8E76 - chains A and D of the 4 polymer chains in the assembly; structure by electron microscopy, 2.51 A resolution.

== Chain A (and D) ==
Protein: NADP-dependent malic enzyme, mitochondrial
Source organism: Homo sapiens
Notes: EC 1.1.1.40; chain D of this document is another copy of the same molecule, construct and numbering; everything in this record applies to it too
UniProtKB: Q16798 (MAON_HUMAN); residues -47 to 556 here correspond to UniProt positions 1-604 (UniProt number = residue number + 48)
Sequence (604 residues; each row starts with the number of its first residue; numbers below 1 keep their minus sign (Met-47 is residue -47)):
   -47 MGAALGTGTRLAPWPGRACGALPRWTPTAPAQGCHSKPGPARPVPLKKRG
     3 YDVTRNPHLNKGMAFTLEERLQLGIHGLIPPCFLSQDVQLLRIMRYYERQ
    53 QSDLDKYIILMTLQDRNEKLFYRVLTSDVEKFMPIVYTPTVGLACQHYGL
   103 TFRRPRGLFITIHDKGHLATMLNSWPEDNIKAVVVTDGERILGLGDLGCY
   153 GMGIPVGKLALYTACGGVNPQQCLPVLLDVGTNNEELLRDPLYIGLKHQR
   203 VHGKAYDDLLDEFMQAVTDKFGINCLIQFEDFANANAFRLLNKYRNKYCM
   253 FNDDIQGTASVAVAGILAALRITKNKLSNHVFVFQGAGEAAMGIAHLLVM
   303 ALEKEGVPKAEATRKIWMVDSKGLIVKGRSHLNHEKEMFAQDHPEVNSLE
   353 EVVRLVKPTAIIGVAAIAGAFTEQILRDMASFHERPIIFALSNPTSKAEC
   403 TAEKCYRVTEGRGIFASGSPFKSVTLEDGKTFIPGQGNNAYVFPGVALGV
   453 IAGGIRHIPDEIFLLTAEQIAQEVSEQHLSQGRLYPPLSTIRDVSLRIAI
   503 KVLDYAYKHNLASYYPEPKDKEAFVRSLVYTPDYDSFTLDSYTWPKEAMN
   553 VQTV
Unresolved in the structure: -47 to 0, 326-359, 368-383
Swiss-Prot annotation at these positions:
  - active site: Tyr89 (Proton donor), Lys160 (Proton acceptor)
  - binding site (NAD(+)): Arg142, Asp256, Asn395
  - binding site (a divalent metal cation): Glu232, Asp233, Asp256
  - site: Asp256 (Important for activity)
  - modified residue: Ser323 (Phosphoserine)

== How chain A and chain D interact ==
Residue-residue contacts (90):
  Tyr3(A) - Arg106(D)  hydrogen bond
  Tyr3(A) - Pro128(D)  hydrophobic
  Arg7(A) - Arg7(D)  hydrogen bond (backbone-side chain)
  Arg7(A) - Pro9(D)
  Arg7(A) - Asp67(D)
  Arg7(A) - Arg106(D)
  Pro9(A) - Arg7(D)
  Met15(A) - Phe104(D)  hydrophobic
  Met15(A) - Ile196(D)  hydrophobic
  Gly26(A) - Ser126(D)  hydrogen bond (backbone-side chain)
  Ile27(A) - Ser126(D)
  His28(A) - Asp116(D)  salt bridge
  His28(A) - Met123(D)
  His28(A) - Ser126(D)  hydrogen bond (backbone-side chain)
  Gly29(A) - Gly109(D)
  Gly29(A) - Leu110(D)
  Gly29(A) - Phe111(D)  hydrogen bond (backbone-backbone)
  Gly29(A) - Met123(D)
  Leu30(A) - Pro107(D)
  Leu30(A) - Leu110(D)  hydrophobic
  Leu30(A) - Ser126(D)
  Leu30(A) - Trp127(D)  hydrophobic
  Ile31(A) - Phe111(D)
  Pro32(A) - Phe104(D)  hydrophobic
  Pro32(A) - Phe111(D)
  Pro32(A) - Ile196(D)
  Pro33(A) - Phe111(D)
  Pro33(A) - Thr113(D)
  Pro33(A) - Cys151(D)
  Pro33(A) - Asp181(D)
  Pro33(A) - Ile196(D)
  Pro33(A) - Leu198(D)
  Cys34(A) - Ile196(D)
  Arg44(A) - Gly101(D)  hydrogen bond (side chain-backbone)
  Arg44(A) - Phe104(D)
  Arg44(A) - Leu194(D)  hydrogen bond (side chain-backbone)
  Arg44(A) - Ile196(D)
  Arg47(A) - Pro193(D)
  Arg47(A) - Leu194(D)
  Tyr48(A) - Ile60(D)
  Tyr48(A) - Leu102(D)
  Tyr48(A) - Arg105(D)  hydrogen bond
  Arg51(A) - Leu102(D)
  Ile60(A) - Tyr48(D)
  Ile61(A) - Arg105(D)
  Thr64(A) - Arg105(D)
  Asp67(A) - Arg7(D)
  Arg68(A) - Arg106(D)
  Gly101(A) - Arg44(D)  hydrogen bond (backbone-side chain)
  Leu102(A) - Tyr48(D)
  Leu102(A) - Arg51(D)
  Phe104(A) - Met15(D)  hydrophobic
  Phe104(A) - Pro32(D)  hydrophobic
  Phe104(A) - Arg44(D)
  Arg105(A) - Tyr48(D)  hydrogen bond
  Arg105(A) - Ile61(D)
  Arg105(A) - Thr64(D)
  Arg105(A) - Arg105(D)
  Arg106(A) - Tyr3(D)  hydrogen bond
  Arg106(A) - Arg7(D)
  Arg106(A) - Arg68(D)
  Pro107(A) - Leu30(D)
  Gly109(A) - Gly29(D)
  Leu110(A) - Gly29(D)
  Leu110(A) - Leu30(D)  hydrophobic
  Phe111(A) - Gly29(D)  hydrogen bond (backbone-backbone)
  Phe111(A) - Ile31(D)
  Phe111(A) - Pro32(D)
  Phe111(A) - Pro33(D)
  Thr113(A) - Pro33(D)
  Asp116(A) - His28(D)  salt bridge
  Met123(A) - His28(D)
  Met123(A) - Gly29(D)
  Ser126(A) - Gly26(D)  hydrogen bond (side chain-backbone)
  Ser126(A) - Ile27(D)
  Ser126(A) - His28(D)  hydrogen bond (side chain-backbone)
  Ser126(A) - Leu30(D)
  Trp127(A) - Leu30(D)  hydrophobic
  Pro128(A) - Tyr3(D)  hydrophobic
  Cys151(A) - Pro33(D)
  Asp181(A) - Pro33(D)
  Pro193(A) - Arg47(D)
  Leu194(A) - Arg44(D)  hydrogen bond (backbone-side chain)
  Leu194(A) - Arg47(D)
  Ile196(A) - Met15(D)  hydrophobic
  Ile196(A) - Pro32(D)
  Ile196(A) - Pro33(D)
  Ile196(A) - Cys34(D)
  Ile196(A) - Arg44(D)
  Leu198(A) - Pro33(D)
Interface residues without a listed pair, chain A (48 interface residues in all): Asn8, Tyr100, Thr103, Tyr195, Gly197
Interface residues without a listed pair, chain D (48 interface residues in all): Asn8, Tyr100, Thr103, Tyr195, Gly197

== Summary ==
Chain A and chain D each contribute 48 residues to their interface; the contacts include 15 hydrogen bonds and
2 salt bridges. Polar contacts include His28(A)-Asp116(D), Tyr3(A)-Arg106(D) and Arg7(A)-Arg7(D).
Both chains are NADP-dependent malic enzyme, mitochondrial (Homo sapiens). Entry 8E76 (Cryo-EM structure of
Apo form ME3) was determined by electron microscopy together with 8E78, 8E8O, 8EYN and 8EYO from the same
study.
